Entry 5UJK (X-ray diffraction, 1.53 A resolution); this record covers chain A.

Chain A:
Protein: Malate dehydrogenase
Source organism: Methylobacterium extorquens
Notes: EC 1.1.1.37
UniProtKB: A9W386 (MDH_METEP); residues 1-320 here = UniProt positions 1-320
Amino-acid sequence (320 residues; row label = number of the first residue in the row):
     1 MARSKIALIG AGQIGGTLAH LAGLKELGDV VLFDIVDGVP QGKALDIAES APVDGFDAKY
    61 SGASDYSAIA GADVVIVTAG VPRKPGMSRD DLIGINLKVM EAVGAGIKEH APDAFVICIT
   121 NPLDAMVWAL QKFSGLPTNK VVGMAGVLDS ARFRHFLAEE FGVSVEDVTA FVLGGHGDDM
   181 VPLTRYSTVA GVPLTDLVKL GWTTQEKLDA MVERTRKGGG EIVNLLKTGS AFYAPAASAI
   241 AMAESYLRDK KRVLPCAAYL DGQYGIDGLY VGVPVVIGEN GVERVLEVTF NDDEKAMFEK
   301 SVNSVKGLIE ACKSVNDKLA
Disordered / not traced: 1, 317-320
Bound ions: Ca2+ site 1 near Glu-166 (its only coordinating residue here); Ca2+ site 2 near Glu-287 (its only coordinating residue here)
Residues lining bound ligands: NAD (nicotinamide-adenine-dinucleotide): Gly-10, Ala-11, Gly-12, Gln-13, Ile-14, Gly-15, Phe-33, Asp-34, Ile-35, Val-36, Tyr-66, Thr-78, Ala-79, Gly-80, Asn-96, Val-99, Ile-119, Thr-120, Asn-121, Leu-123, Met-144, Ala-145, Leu-148, His-176, Ser-230, Ala-231, Pro-235
Swiss-Prot annotation at these positions:
  - active site: His-176 (Proton acceptor)
  - binding site (NAD(+)): Gly-10 to Gly-15, Asp-34, Asn-96, Ile-119 to Asn-121
  - binding site (substrate): Arg-83, Arg-89, Asn-121, Arg-152
What the authors report for this chain:
  - binding site for NAD: Asp-34, Ile-119, Met-144, His-176
  - contacts within the chain: Asp-149/His-176 (hydrogen bond)
  - catalytic residues: Arg-83, Arg-89, His-176 (proposed by the authors, not directly observed)
  - conformationally variable residues (loop rearrangement, order/disorder transition, side-chain flip): Arg-83, Ser-88 to Gly-94, Gly-174 to Gly-177

Summary:
Bound to chain A: NAD. UniProt lists active-site residue His-176, 11 NAD+-binding residues and 4
substrate-binding residues. The paper reports catalytic residues Arg-83, Arg-89 and His-176; a binding site
for NAD at Asp-34, Ile-119 and Met-144 among others.
Chain A is Malate dehydrogenase (Methylobacterium extorquens); the structure, Malate dehydrogenase from
Methylobacterium extorquens, complexed with NAD, was determined by X-ray diffraction, deposited together with
5ULV.
